3ZLN - chain A; structure by X-ray diffraction, 2.29 A resolution.

# Chain A
Name: Bcl-2-like protein 1
From: Homo sapiens
Notes: fragment: residues 1-44 and 85-209
UniProt: Q07817 (B2CL1_HUMAN); numbering as in UniProt; present here: 1-44, 85-209
Sequence (181 residues; numbered -3 to 217; 40 numbers in that range are skipped by the numbering (no residue carries them; nothing is unmodelled there); the number before each row is that of its first residue; numbers below 1 keep their minus sign (Met-3 is residue -3)):
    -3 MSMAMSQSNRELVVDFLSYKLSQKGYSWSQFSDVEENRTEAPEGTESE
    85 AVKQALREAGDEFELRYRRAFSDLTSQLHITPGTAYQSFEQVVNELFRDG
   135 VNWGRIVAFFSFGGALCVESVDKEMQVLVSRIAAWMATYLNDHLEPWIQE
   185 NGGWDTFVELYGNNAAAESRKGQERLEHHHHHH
Disordered / not traced: -3 to 0, 28-40, 198-217
Sequence notes: expression tag (-3 to 0, 210-217)
Residues lining bound ligands: H0Y (6-[(8E)-8-(1,3-benzothiazol-2-ylhydrazinylidene)-6,7-dihydro-5H-naphthalen-2-yl]pyridine-2-carboxylic acid): Phe97, Arg102, Phe105, Ser106, Asp107, Leu108, Thr109, Glu129, Leu130, Arg132, Asn136, Gly138, Arg139, Ala142, Ser145, Phe146, Ala149
Swiss-Prot annotation at these positions:
  - motif: Ser4 to Trp24 (BH4), Val86 to Arg100 (BH3), Glu129 to Gly148 (BH1), Pro180 to Tyr195 (BH2)
  - mutagenesis: Phe131 to Asp133 (No heterodimerization with BAX), Val135 to Trp137 (Loss of anti-apoptotic activity), Gly138 to Ile140 (Loss of anti-apoptotic activity), Gly138 (G138A: No heterodimerization with BAX), Ser145 to Gly147 (Decreases interaction with DNM1L, no effect on endocytosis enhancement), Gly148 (G148E: No heterodimerization with BAX), Asp156 (D156A: No effect on caspase-1 cleavage), Asp176 (D176A: No effect on caspase-1 cleavage), Trp188 to Phe191 (Abolishes interaction with DNM1L and endocytosis enhancement), Trp188 to Asp189 (Reduces anti-apoptotic activity by about half), Asp189 (D189A: No effect on caspase-1 cleavage)
What the authors report for this chain:
  - binding site for H0Y: Arg139
  - binding site for sulfate ion: Arg132

# Summary
Ligands of chain A: compound H0Y. UniProt lists 19 mutagenesis sites. From the paper: a binding site for H0Y
at Arg139; a binding site for sulfate ion at Arg132.
Chain A is Bcl-2-like protein 1 (Homo sapiens); the structure, Crystal structure of BCL-XL in complex with
inhibitor (Compound 3), was determined by X-ray diffraction together with 3ZK6, 3ZLO and 3ZLR from the same
study.
